Entry 8XPD (X-ray diffraction, 1.70 A resolution); this record covers chain A.

[Chain A]
Molecule: beta-glucosidase
Source organism: Thermoanaerobacterium saccharolyticum JW/SL-YS485
Notes: EC 3.2.1.21
UniProt: I3VXG7 (I3VXG7_THESW); residues 1-444 here = UniProt positions 1-444
Chain sequence (444 residues; each row starts with the number of its first residue):
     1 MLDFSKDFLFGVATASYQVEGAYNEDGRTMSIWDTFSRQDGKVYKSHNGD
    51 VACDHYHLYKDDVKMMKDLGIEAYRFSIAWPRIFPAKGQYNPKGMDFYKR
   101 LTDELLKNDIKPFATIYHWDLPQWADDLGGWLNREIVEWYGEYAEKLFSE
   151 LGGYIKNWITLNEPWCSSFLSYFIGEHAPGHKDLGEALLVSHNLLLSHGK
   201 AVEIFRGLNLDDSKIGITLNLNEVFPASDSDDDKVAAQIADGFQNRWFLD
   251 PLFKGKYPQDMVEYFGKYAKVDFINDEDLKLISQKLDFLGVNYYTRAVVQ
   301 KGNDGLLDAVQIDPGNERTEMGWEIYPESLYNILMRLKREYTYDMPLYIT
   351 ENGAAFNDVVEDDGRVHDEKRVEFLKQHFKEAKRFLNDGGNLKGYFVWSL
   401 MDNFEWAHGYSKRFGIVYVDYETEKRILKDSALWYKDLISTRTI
Metal / ion sites: Na+ site 1: Y17, G49; Na+ site 2: S37, S46; Na+ site 3 near D287 (its only coordinating residue here)

[Overview]
Y17 and G49 coordinate Na+ site 1. S37 and S46 form the Na+ site 2.
Chain A is beta-glucosidase (Thermoanaerobacterium saccharolyticum JW/SL-YS485); the structure, Crystal
structure of Tris-bound TsaBgl (DATA II), was determined by X-ray diffraction together with 8XPC and 8XPE from
the same study.
